Entry 4CQO (X-ray diffraction, 2.80 A resolution); this record covers chains C and D.

# Chain C
Name: CCR4-not transcription complex subunit 1
Organism: Homo sapiens
Notes: fragment: not1 superfamily homology domain, residues 1833-2362
UniProtKB: A5YKK6 (CNOT1_HUMAN); residue numbers follow UniProt; this construct covers 1833-2361
Chain sequence (535 residues; numbered 1827 to 2361; the number before each row is that of its first residue):
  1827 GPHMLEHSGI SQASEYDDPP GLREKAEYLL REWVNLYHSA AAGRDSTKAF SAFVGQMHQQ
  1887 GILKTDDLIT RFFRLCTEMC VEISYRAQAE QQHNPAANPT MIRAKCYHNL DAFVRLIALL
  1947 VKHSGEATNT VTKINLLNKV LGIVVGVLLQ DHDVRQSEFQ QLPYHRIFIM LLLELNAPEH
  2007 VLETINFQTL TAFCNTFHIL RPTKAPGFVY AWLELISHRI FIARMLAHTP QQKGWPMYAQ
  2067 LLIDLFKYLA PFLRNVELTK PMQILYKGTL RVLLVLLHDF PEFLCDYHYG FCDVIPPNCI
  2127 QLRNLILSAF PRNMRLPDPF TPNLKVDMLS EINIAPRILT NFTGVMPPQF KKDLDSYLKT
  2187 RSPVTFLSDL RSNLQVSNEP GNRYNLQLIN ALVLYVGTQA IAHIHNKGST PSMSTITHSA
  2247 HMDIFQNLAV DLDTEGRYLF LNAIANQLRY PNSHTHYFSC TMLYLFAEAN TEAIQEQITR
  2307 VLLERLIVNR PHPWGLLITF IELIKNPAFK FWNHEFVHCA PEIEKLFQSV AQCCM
Disordered / not traced: 1827-1841, 1922-1925
Differences from the reference sequence: expression tag (1827-1832)
From the paper describing this entry:
  - mutagenesis - I2330E, F2353D: decreased binding to Nanos2 and Nanos3 NIMs
  - mutagenesis - I2330E, F2353D: unchanged binding to CNOT2 and CNOT3

# Chain D
Name: Nanos homolog 1
Notes: fragment: cnot1 interacting motif, residues 40-56
UniProtKB: Q8WY41 (NANO1_HUMAN); residues 40-56 here = UniProt positions 40-56
Chain sequence (17 residues; numbered 40 to 56; the number before each row is that of its first residue):
    40 FSSWNDYLGL ATLITKA
Disordered / not traced: 54-56
UniProt features mapped onto this chain:
  - region: Phe40 to Ala56 (Essential for its translational repressor activity)

# Chain C / chain D interface
Residue-residue contacts - 12 pairs, chain C then chain D:
  Ile2330(C) - Trp43(D)  hydrophobic
  Lys2331(C) - Trp43(D)
  Trp2338(C) - Phe40(D)
  Trp2338(C) - Ser41(D)
  Trp2338(C) - Ser42(D)
  Trp2338(C) - Trp43(D)
  Glu2350(C) - Phe40(D)
  Phe2353(C) - Phe40(D)  hydrophobic
  Phe2353(C) - Tyr46(D)  hydrogen bond (backbone-side chain)
  Gln2354(C) - Leu49(D)
  Ala2357(C) - Tyr46(D)  hydrogen bond (backbone-side chain)
  Met2361(C) - Tyr46(D)  hydrophobic
Interface residues without a listed pair, chain C (10 interface residues in all): Ile2327, Val2356
Interface residues without a listed pair, chain D (8 interface residues in all): Leu47, Thr51
Interface features reported in the paper:
  - hot spots on chain C (mutagenesis) - I2330E, F2353D: abolished binding to Nanos1 NIM
  - hot spots on chain D (mutagenesis) - F40A, W43E, Y46E: abolished binding to endogenous CNOT1 and CNOT3

# Overview
Chain C and chain D form an interface of 10 and 8 residues respectively, with 2 hydrogen bonds. Polar pairs
include Phe2353(C)-Tyr46(D) and Ala2357(C)-Tyr46(D). From the paper: F40A, W43E and Y46E of chain D abolish
binding to endogenous CNOT1 and CNOT3; I2330E and F2353D of chain C reduce binding to Nanos2 and Nanos3 NIMs.
Here chain C is CCR4-not transcription complex subunit 1 (Homo sapiens) and chain D is Nanos homolog 1. Entry
4CQO (Structure of the human CNOT1 superfamily homology domain in complex with a Nanos1 peptide) was
determined by X-ray diffraction.
